8JUT - chains A and I of the 18 polymer chains in the assembly; structure by electron microscopy, 4.20 A resolution (low resolution: residue-level contacts below are approximate; hydrogen-bond / salt-bridge calls are withheld).

Chain A:
Name: LDL receptor related protein 2
Organism: Rattus norvegicus
Reference sequence: A0A0G2K9W7 (A0A0G2K9W7_RAT); residues 1-4660 here = UniProt positions 1-4660
Chain sequence (4660 residues; row label = number of the first residue in the row):
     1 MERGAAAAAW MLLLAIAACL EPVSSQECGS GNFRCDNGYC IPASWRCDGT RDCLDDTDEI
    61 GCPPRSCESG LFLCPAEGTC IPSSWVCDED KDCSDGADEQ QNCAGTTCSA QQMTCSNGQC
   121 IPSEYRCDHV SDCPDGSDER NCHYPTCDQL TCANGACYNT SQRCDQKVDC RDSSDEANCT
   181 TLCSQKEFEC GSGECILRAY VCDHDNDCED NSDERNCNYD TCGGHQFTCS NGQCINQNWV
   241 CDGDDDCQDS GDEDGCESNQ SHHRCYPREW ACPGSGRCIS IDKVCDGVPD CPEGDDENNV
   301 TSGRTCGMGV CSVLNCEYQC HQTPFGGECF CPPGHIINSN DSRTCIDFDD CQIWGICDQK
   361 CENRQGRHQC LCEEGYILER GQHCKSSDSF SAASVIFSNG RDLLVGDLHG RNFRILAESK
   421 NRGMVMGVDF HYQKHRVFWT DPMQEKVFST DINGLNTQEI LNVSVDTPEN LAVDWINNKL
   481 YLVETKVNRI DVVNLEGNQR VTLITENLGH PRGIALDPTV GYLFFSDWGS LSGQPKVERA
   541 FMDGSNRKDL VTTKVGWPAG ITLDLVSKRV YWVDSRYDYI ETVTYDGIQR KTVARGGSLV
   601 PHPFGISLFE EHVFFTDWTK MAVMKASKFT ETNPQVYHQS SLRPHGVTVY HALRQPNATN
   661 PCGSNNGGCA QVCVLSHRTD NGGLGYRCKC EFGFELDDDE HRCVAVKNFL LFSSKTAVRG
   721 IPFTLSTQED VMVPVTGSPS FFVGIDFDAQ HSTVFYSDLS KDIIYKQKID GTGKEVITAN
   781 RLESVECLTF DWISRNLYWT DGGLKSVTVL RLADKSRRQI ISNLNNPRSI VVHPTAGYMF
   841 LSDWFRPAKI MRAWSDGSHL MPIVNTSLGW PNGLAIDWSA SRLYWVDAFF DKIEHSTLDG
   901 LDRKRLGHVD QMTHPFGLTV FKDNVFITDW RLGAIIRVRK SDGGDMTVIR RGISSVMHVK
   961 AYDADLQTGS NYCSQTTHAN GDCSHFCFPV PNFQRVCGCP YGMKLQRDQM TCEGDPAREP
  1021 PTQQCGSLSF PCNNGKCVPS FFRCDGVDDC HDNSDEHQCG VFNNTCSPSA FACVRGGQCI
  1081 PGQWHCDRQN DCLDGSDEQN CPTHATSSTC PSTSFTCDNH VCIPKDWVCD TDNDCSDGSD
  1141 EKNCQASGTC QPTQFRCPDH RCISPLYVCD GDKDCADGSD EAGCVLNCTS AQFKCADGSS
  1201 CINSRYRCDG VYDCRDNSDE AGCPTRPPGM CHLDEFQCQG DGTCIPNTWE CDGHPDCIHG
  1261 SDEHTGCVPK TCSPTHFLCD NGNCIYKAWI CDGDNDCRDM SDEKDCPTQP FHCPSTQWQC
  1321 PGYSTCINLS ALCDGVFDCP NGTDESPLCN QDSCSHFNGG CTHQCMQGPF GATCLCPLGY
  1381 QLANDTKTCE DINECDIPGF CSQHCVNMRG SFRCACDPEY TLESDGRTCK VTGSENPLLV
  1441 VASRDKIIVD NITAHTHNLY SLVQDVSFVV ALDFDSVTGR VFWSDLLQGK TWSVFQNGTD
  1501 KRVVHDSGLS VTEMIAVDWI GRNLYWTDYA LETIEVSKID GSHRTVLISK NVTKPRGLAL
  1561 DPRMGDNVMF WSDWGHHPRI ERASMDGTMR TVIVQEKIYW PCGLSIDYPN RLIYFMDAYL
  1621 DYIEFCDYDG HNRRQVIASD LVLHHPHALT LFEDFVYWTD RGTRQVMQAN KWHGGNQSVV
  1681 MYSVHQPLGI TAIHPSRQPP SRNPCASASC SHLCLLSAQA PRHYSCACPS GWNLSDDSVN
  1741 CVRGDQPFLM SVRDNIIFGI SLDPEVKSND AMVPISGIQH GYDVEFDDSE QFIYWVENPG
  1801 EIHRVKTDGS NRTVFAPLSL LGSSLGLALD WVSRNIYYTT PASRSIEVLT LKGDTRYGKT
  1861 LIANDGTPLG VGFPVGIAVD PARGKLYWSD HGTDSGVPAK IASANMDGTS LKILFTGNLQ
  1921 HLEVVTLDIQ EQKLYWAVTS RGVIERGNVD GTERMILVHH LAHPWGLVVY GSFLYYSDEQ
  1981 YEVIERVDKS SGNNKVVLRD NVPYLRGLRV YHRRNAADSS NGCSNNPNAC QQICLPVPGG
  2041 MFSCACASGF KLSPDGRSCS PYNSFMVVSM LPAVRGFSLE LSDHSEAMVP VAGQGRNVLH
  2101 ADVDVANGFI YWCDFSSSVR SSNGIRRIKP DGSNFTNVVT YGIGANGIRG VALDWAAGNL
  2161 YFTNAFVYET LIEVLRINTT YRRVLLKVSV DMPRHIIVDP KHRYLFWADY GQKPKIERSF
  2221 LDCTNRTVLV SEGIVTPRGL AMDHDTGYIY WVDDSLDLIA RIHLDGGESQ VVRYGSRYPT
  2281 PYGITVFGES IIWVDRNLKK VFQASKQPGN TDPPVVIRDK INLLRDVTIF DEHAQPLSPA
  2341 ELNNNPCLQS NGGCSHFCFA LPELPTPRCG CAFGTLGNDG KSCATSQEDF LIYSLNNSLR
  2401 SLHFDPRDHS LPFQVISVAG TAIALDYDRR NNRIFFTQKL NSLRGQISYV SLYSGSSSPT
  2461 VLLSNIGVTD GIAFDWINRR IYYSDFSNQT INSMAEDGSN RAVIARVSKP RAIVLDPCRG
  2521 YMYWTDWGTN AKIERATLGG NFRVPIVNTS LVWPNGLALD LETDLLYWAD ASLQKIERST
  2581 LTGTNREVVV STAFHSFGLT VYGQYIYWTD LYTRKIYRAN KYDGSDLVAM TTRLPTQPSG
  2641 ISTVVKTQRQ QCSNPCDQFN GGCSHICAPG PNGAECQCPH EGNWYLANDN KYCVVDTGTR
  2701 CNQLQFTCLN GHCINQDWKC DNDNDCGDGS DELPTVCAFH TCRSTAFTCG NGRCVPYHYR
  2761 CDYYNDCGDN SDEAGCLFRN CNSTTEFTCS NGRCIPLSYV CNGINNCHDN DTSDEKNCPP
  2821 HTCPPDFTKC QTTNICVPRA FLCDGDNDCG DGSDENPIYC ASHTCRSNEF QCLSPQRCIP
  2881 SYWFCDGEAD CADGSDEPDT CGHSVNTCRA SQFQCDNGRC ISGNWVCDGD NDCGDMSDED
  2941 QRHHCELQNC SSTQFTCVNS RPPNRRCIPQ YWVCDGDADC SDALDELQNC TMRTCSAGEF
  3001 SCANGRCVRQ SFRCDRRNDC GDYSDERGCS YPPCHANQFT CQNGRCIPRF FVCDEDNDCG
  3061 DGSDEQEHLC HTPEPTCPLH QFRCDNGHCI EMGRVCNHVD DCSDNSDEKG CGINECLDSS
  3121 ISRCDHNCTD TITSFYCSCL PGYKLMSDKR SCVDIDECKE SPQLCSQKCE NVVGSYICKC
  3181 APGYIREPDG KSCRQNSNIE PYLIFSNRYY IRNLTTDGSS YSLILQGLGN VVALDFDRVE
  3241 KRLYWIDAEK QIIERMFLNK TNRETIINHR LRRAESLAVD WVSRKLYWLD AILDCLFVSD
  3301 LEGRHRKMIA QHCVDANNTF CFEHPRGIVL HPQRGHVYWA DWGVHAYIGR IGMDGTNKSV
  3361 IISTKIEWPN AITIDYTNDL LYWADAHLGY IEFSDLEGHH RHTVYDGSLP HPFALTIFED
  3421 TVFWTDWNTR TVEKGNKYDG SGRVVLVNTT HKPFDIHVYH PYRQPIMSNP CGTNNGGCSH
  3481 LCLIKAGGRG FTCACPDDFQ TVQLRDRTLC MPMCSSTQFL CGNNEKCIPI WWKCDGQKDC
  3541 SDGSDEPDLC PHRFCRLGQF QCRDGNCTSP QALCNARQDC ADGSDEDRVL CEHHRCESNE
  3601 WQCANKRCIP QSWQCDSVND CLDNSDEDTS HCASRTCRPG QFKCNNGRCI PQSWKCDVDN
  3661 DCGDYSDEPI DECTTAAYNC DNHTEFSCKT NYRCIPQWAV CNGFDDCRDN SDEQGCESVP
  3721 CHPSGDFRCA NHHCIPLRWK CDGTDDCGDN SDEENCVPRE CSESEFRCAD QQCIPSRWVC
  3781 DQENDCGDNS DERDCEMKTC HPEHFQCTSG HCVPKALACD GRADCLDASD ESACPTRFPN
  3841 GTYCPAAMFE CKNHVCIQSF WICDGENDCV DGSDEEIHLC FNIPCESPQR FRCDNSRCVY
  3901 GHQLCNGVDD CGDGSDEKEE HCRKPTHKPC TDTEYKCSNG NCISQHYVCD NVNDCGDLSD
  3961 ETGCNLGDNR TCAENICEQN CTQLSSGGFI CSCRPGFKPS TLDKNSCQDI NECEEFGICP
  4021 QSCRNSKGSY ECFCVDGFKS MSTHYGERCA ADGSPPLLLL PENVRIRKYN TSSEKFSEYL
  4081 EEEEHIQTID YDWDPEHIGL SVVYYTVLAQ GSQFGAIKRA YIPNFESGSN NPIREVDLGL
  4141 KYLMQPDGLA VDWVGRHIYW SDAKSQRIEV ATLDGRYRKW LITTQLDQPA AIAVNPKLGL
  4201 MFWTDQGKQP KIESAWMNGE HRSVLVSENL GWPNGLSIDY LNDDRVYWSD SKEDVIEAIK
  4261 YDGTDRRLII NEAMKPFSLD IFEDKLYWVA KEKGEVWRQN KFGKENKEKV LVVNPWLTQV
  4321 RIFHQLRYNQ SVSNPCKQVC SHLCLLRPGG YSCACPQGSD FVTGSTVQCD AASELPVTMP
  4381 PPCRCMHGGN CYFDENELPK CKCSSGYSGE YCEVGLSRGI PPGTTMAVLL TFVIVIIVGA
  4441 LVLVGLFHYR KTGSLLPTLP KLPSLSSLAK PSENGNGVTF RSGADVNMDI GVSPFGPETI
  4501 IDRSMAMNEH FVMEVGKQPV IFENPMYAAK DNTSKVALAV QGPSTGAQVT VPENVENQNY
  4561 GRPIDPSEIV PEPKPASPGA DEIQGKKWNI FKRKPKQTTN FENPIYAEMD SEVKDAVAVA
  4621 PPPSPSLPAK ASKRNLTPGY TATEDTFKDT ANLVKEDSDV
Disordered / not traced: 1-26, 105-185, 4416-4660
Disulfides: Cys-28/Cys-40, Cys-35/Cys-53, Cys-47/Cys-62, Cys-67/Cys-80, Cys-74/Cys-93, Cys-87/Cys-103, Cys-190/Cys-208, Cys-202/Cys-217, Cys-222/Cys-234, Cys-229/Cys-247, Cys-241/Cys-256, Cys-265/Cys-278, Cys-272/Cys-291, Cys-285/Cys-306, Cys-311/Cys-320, Cys-316/Cys-329, Cys-331/Cys-345, Cys-351/Cys-361, Cys-357/Cys-370, Cys-372/Cys-384, Cys-662/Cys-673, Cys-669/Cys-688, Cys-690/Cys-703, Cys-973/Cys-987, Cys-983/Cys-997, Cys-999/Cys-1012, Cys-1025/Cys-1037, Cys-1032/Cys-1050, Cys-1044/Cys-1059, Cys-1066/Cys-1079, Cys-1073/Cys-1092, Cys-1086/Cys-1101, Cys-1110/Cys-1122, Cys-1117/Cys-1135, Cys-1129/Cys-1144, Cys-1150/Cys-1162, Cys-1157/Cys-1175, Cys-1169/Cys-1184, Cys-1188/Cys-1201, Cys-1195/Cys-1214, Cys-1208/Cys-1223, Cys-1231/Cys-1244, Cys-1238/Cys-1257, Cys-1251/Cys-1267, Cys-1272/Cys-1284, Cys-1279/Cys-1297, Cys-1291/Cys-1306, Cys-1313/Cys-1326, Cys-1320/Cys-1339, Cys-1333/Cys-1349, Cys-1354/Cys-1365, Cys-1361/Cys-1374, Cys-1376/Cys-1389, Cys-1395/Cys-1405, Cys-1401/Cys-1414, Cys-1416/Cys-1429, Cys-1705/Cys-1714, Cys-1710/Cys-1726, Cys-1728/Cys-1741, Cys-2023/Cys-2034, Cys-2030/Cys-2044, Cys-2046/Cys-2059, Cys-2347/Cys-2358, Cys-2354/Cys-2369, Cys-2371/Cys-2383, Cys-2518/Cys-2652, Cys-2656/Cys-2667, Cys-2663/Cys-2676, Cys-2678/Cys-2693, Cys-2701/Cys-2713, Cys-2708/Cys-2726, Cys-2720/Cys-2737, Cys-2742/Cys-2754, Cys-2749/Cys-2767, Cys-2761/Cys-2776, Cys-2781/Cys-2794, Cys-2789/Cys-2807, Cys-2801/Cys-2818, Cys-2823/Cys-2836, Cys-2830/Cys-2849, Cys-2843/Cys-2860, Cys-2865/Cys-2878, Cys-2872/Cys-2891, Cys-2885/Cys-2901, Cys-2908/Cys-2920, Cys-2915/Cys-2933, Cys-2927/Cys-2945, Cys-2950/Cys-2967, Cys-2957/Cys-2980, Cys-2974/Cys-2990, Cys-2995/Cys-3007, Cys-3002/Cys-3020, Cys-3014/Cys-3029, Cys-3034/Cys-3046, Cys-3041/Cys-3059, Cys-3053/Cys-3070, Cys-3077/Cys-3089, Cys-3084/Cys-3102, Cys-3096/Cys-3111, Cys-3116/Cys-3128, Cys-3124/Cys-3137, Cys-3139/Cys-3152, Cys-3158/Cys-3169, Cys-3165/Cys-3178, Cys-3180/Cys-3193, Cys-3313/Cys-3321, Cys-3471/Cys-3482, Cys-3478/Cys-3493, Cys-3495/Cys-3510, Cys-3514/Cys-3527, Cys-3521/Cys-3540, Cys-3534/Cys-3550, Cys-3555/Cys-3567, Cys-3562/Cys-3580, Cys-3574/Cys-3591, Cys-3596/Cys-3608, Cys-3603/Cys-3621, Cys-3615/Cys-3632, Cys-3637/Cys-3649, Cys-3644/Cys-3662, Cys-3656/Cys-3673, Cys-3680/Cys-3694, Cys-3688/Cys-3707, Cys-3701/Cys-3716, Cys-3721/Cys-3734, Cys-3729/Cys-3747, Cys-3741/Cys-3756, Cys-3761/Cys-3773, Cys-3768/Cys-3786, Cys-3780/Cys-3795, Cys-3800/Cys-3812, Cys-3807/Cys-3825, Cys-3819/Cys-3834, Cys-3844/Cys-3856, Cys-3851/Cys-3869, Cys-3863/Cys-3880, Cys-3885/Cys-3898, Cys-3893/Cys-3911, Cys-3905/Cys-3922, Cys-3930/Cys-3942, Cys-3937/Cys-3955, Cys-3949/Cys-3964, Cys-3972/Cys-3981, Cys-3977/Cys-3991, Cys-3993/Cys-4007, Cys-4013/Cys-4023, Cys-4019/Cys-4032, Cys-4034/Cys-4049, Cys-4336/Cys-4344, Cys-4340/Cys-4353, Cys-4355/Cys-4369, Cys-4383/Cys-4391, Cys-4385/Cys-4401, Cys-4403/Cys-4412
Covalent attachments: 2-acetamido-2-deoxy-alpha-D-galactopyranose (A2G) linked to Thr-221, Thr-1022, Thr-1065, Thr-1103, Thr-1109, Thr-1149, Thr-1225, Thr-1271, Thr-2741, Thr-3636, Thr-3799, Thr-3836; N-acetylglucosamine (NAG) linked to Asn-340, Asn-462, Asn-657, Asn-865, Asn-1063, Asn-1187, Asn-1384, Asn-1451, Asn-1497, Asn-1551, Asn-1676, Asn-1733, Asn-1811, Asn-2134, Asn-2178, Asn-2225, Asn-2396, Asn-2488, Asn-2548, Asn-2782, Asn-2810, Asn-3127, Asn-3213, Asn-3259, Asn-3317, Asn-3357, Asn-3448, Asn-3566, Asn-3682, Asn-3840, Asn-3980, Asn-4070, Asn-4329
Ion coordination: Ca2+ site 1: Trp-45, Asp-48, Thr-50, Asp-52, Asp-58, Glu-59; Ca2+ site 2: Trp-85, Asp-90, Asp-92, Glu-99; Ca2+ site 3: Tyr-200, Asp-203, Asp-205, Asp-207, Asp-213, Glu-214; Ca2+ site 4: Trp-239, Asp-242, Asp-244, Asp-246, Asp-252, Glu-253; Ca2+ site 5: Lys-283, Asp-286, Val-288, Asp-290, Asp-296, Glu-297; Ca2+ site 6: Ser-575, Asp-578, Pro-601, Thr-1131; Ca2+ site 7: Ala-888, Asp-891, Thr-913; Ca2+ site 8: Phe-1042, Asp-1045, Val-1047, Asp-1049, Asp-1055, Glu-1056; Ca2+ site 9: Trp-1084, Asp-1087, Gln-1089, Asp-1091, Asp-1097, Glu-1098; Ca2+ site 10: Trp-1127, Asp-1130, Asp-1132, Asp-1134, Asp-1140, Glu-1141; Ca2+ site 11: Tyr-1167, Asp-1170, Asp-1172, Asp-1174, Asp-1180, Glu-1181; Ca2+ site 12: Tyr-1206, Asp-1209, Val-1211, Asp-1213, Asp-1219, Glu-1220; 32 more Ca2+ sites not listed; 1 more Ni2+ sites not listed

Chain I:
Name: unclear peptide
Organism: Rattus norvegicus
Chain sequence (6 residues; numbered 1 to 6; the number before each row is that of its first residue; X marks 5 residues of unknown identity (built as UNK)):
     1 XXLXXX

How chain A and chain I interact:
Contacting residue pairs (6):
  Arg-1556(A) with Leu-3(I)
  Trp-1574(A) with Leu-3(I)
  Trp-1600(A) with Leu-3(I)
  Ala-1618(A) with Leu-3(I)
  His-1645(A) with Leu-3(I)
  Arg-1661(A) with Leu-3(I)
Also at the interface, not in a pair above, chain A (9 interface residues in all): Leu-1486, Glu-1513, Gln-1686

In short:
The interface between chain A and chain I involves 9 residues on one side and 1 on the other.
N-acetylglucosamine is covalently linked to Asn-340(A), Asn-462(A), Asn-657(A), Asn-865(A), Asn-1063(A) and
Asn-1187(A) and 27 more.
Chain A is LDL receptor related protein 2 and chain I is unclear peptide, both from Rattus norvegicus; the
structure, rat megalin RAP complex, was determined by electron microscopy together with 8JUU, 8JX8, 8JX9,
8JXA, 8JXB, 8JXC and 5 further entries from the same study.
